PDB entry 9FJR | electron microscopy, 3.43 A resolution | chains a and b of the 7 polymer chains in the assembly

# Chain a (and b)
Protein: DNA-directed RNA polymerase subunit alpha
Source organism: Mycobacterium tuberculosis H37Rv
Notes: EC 2.7.7.6; chain b of this document is another copy of the same molecule, construct and numbering; everything in this record applies to it too
Reference sequence: P9WGZ1 (RPOA_MYCTU); residues 1-347 here = UniProt positions 1-347
Amino-acid sequence (347 residues; row label = number of the first residue in the row):
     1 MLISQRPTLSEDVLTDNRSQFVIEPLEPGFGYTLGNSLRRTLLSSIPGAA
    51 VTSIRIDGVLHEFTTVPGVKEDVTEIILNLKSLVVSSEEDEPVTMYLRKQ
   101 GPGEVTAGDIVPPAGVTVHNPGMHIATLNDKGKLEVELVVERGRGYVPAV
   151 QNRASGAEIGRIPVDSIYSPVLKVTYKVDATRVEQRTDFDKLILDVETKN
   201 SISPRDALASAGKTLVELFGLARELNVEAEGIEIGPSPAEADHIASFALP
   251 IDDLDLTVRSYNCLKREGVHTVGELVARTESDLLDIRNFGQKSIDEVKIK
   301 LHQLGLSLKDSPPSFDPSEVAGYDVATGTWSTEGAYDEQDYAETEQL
Unresolved in the structure: 227-347 (chain b: 233-347)

# Interface between chain a and chain b
Pairs across the interface (66):
  Met1(a) - Glu141(b)
  Met1(a) - Arg142(b)  hydrogen bond (backbone-backbone)
  Met1(a) - Gly143(b)
  Leu2(a) - Pro47(b)  hydrophobic
  Leu2(a) - Asp90(b)
  Leu2(a) - Arg142(b)
  Leu2(a) - Arg144(b)
  Ile3(a) - Arg144(b)
  Arg6(a) - Glu217(b)
  Pro7(a) - Leu218(b)  hydrophobic
  Pro7(a) - Leu221(b)
  Thr8(a) - Leu221(b)
  Leu9(a) - Leu225(b)  hydrophobic
  Phe21(a) - Leu225(b)  hydrophobic
  Glu27(a) - Ser44(b)
  Glu27(a) - Arg144(b)  salt bridge
  Gly29(a) - Arg40(b)  hydrogen bond (backbone-side chain)
  Phe30(a) - Arg40(b)
  Phe30(a) - Thr41(b)
  Phe30(a) - Leu218(b)  hydrophobic
  Thr33(a) - Asn36(b)
  Thr33(a) - Arg40(b)
  Leu34(a) - Leu218(b)  hydrophobic
  Ser37(a) - Thr33(b)  hydrogen bond (side chain-backbone)
  Arg40(a) - Gly29(b)  hydrogen bond (side chain-backbone)
  Arg40(a) - Thr33(b)  hydrogen bond
  Ser45(a) - Phe30(b)
  Ser45(a) - Glu230(b)
  Pro47(a) - Glu230(b)
  Arg144(a) - Met1(b)
  Arg144(a) - Glu27(b)
  Glu184(a) - Gln151(b)
  Glu184(a) - Ala154(b)
  Arg186(a) - Thr52(b)
  Arg186(a) - Glu141(b)  salt bridge
  Arg186(a) - Gln151(b)
  Arg186(a) - Asn152(b)  hydrogen bond
  Arg205(a) - Leu225(b)  hydrogen bond (side chain-backbone)
  Asp206(a) - Asn226(b)  hydrogen bond
  Leu208(a) - Leu225(b)  hydrophobic
  Ala209(a) - Ala222(b)
  Ala209(a) - Asn226(b)
  Ser210(a) - Glu228(b)  hydrogen bond
  Ser210(a) - Glu230(b)  hydrogen bond
  Lys213(a) - Arg223(b)
  Lys213(a) - Glu228(b)
  Lys213(a) - Glu230(b)
  Thr214(a) - Glu230(b)
  Leu215(a) - Phe219(b)  hydrophobic
  Val216(a) - Phe219(b)  hydrophobic
  Glu217(a) - Gly231(b)
  Glu217(a) - Ile232(b)
  Leu218(a) - Phe30(b)  hydrophobic
  Leu218(a) - Leu34(b)  hydrophobic
  Phe219(a) - Leu34(b)  hydrophobic
  Phe219(a) - Ser37(b)
  Phe219(a) - Leu215(b)  hydrophobic
  Phe219(a) - Val216(b)  hydrophobic
  Phe219(a) - Phe219(b)  hydrophobic
  Ala222(a) - Leu208(b)  hydrophobic
  Arg223(a) - Lys213(b)
  Arg223(a) - Val216(b)
  Leu225(a) - Leu9(b)  hydrophobic
  Leu225(a) - Arg205(b)  hydrogen bond (backbone-side chain)
  Leu225(a) - Leu208(b)  hydrophobic
  Asn226(a) - Arg205(b)
Also at the interface, not in a pair above, chain a (44 interface residues in all): Pro28, Leu38, Thr41, Arg142, Gln185, Gly212, Leu221, Glu224
Also at the interface, not in a pair above, chain b (49 interface residues in all): Arg6, Pro7, Ile23, Leu26, Tyr32, Leu38, Ala209, Gly212, Gly220, Ala229

# Overview
44 residues of chain a and 49 residues of chain b are in contact; the contacts include 11 hydrogen bonds and 2
salt bridges. Polar pairs include Glu27(a)-Arg144(b), Arg186(a)-Glu141(b) and Gly29(a)-Arg40(b).
Both chains are DNA-directed RNA polymerase subunit alpha (Mycobacterium tuberculosis H37Rv). Entry 9FJR
(Cryo-EM structure of Mycobacterium tuberculosis sigma-B RNA polymerase bound to -10 promoter element ssDNA
oligo - ...) was determined by electron microscopy, deposited together with 9FJP and 9FJS.
